PDB entry 4PCH | X-ray diffraction, 1.70 A resolution | chains D and E of the 5 polymer chains in the assembly

[Chain D (and E)]
Name: VP1
Organism: Polyomavirus HPyV7
Notes: chain E of this document is another copy of the same molecule, construct and numbering; everything in this record applies to it too
UniProtKB: D6QWK5 (D6QWK5_9POLY); residues 20-287 here correspond to UniProt positions 21-288 (UniProt number = residue number + 1)
Amino-acid sequence (273 residues; numbered 16 to 288; the number before each row is that of its first residue):
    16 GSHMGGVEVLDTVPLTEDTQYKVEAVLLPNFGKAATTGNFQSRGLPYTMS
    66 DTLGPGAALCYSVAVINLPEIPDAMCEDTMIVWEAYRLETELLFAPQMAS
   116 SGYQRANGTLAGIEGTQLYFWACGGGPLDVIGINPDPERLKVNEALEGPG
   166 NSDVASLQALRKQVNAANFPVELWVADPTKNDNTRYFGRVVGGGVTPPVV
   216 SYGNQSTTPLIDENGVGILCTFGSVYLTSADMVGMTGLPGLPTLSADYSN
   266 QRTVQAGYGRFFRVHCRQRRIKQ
Unresolved in the structure: 16-22, 48-53, 86-95, 287-288 (chain E: 16-22, 92-93, 288)
Differences from the reference sequence: expression tag (16-19, 288)
From the paper describing this entry:
  - specificity-determining residues: L253 (proposed by the authors, not directly observed)
  - specificity-determining residues: R154

[Chain D / chain E interface]
Contacting residue pairs (103; chain D residue first):
  E39(D) - T194(E)
  V41(D) - A170(E)
  V41(D) - T194(E)
  L43(D) - A170(E)
  L43(D) - S171(E)
  P44(D) - V169(E)  hydrophobic
  Q56(D) - D168(E)  hydrogen bond
  Q56(D) - V169(E)
  S57(D) - D168(E)  hydrogen bond (side chain-backbone)
  S57(D) - V169(E)
  R58(D) - P150(E)
  E106(D) - P193(E)
  E106(D) - Y201(E)  hydrogen bond
  L108(D) - I146(E)  hydrophobic
  L108(D) - A170(E)  hydrophobic
  L108(D) - P193(E)
  F109(D) - V190(E)
  A110(D) - V186(E)
  A110(D) - E187(E)
  A110(D) - V190(E)  hydrophobic
  P111(D) - T131(E)
  P111(D) - V186(E)
  P111(D) - E187(E)
  P111(D) - V205(E)  hydrophobic
  P111(D) - M247(E)  hydrophobic
  Q112(D) - T131(E)
  Q112(D) - P150(E)
  M113(D) - Y62(E)
  M113(D) - T131(E)
  M113(D) - E187(E)
  M113(D) - M247(E)  hydrophobic
  M113(D) - V269(E)  hydrophobic
  A114(D) - Y62(E)  hydrogen bond (backbone-side chain)
  A114(D) - S65(E)
  A114(D) - L155(E)  hydrophobic
  A114(D) - E187(E)
  S115(D) - P150(E)
  S115(D) - L155(E)
  Y118(D) - M64(E)  hydrophobic
  Y118(D) - A261(E)
  Y118(D) - S264(E)  hydrogen bond
  R120(D) - A261(E)
  A121(D) - L259(E)
  N122(D) - V210(E)
  N122(D) - L259(E)
  N122(D) - S260(E)
  G123(D) - L259(E)
  G123(D) - S260(E)
  G123(D) - A261(E)
  G123(D) - S264(E)
  G123(D) - R267(E)
  T124(D) - M64(E)
  T124(D) - G209(E)
  T124(D) - M250(E)
  T124(D) - R267(E)  hydrogen bond
  L125(D) - Y62(E)  hydrophobic
  L125(D) - M64(E)  hydrophobic
  L125(D) - G209(E)
  L125(D) - M250(E)  hydrophobic
  A126(D) - G208(E)
  A126(D) - G209(E)  hydrogen bond (backbone-backbone)
  I128(D) - G207(E)
  I128(D) - G208(E)  hydrogen bond (backbone-backbone)
  E129(D) - G208(E)
  P212(D) - G207(E)
  P212(D) - T211(E)
  P213(D) - V205(E)
  P213(D) - V206(E)
  P213(D) - G207(E)  hydrogen bond (backbone-backbone)
  V214(D) - R204(E)
  V214(D) - V205(E)
  V215(D) - R204(E)
  V215(D) - V205(E)  hydrogen bond (backbone-backbone)
  S216(D) - G203(E)
  S216(D) - R204(E)
  Y217(D) - L133(E)
  Y217(D) - F135(E)
  Y217(D) - F202(E)
  Y217(D) - G203(E)  hydrogen bond (backbone-backbone)
  G218(D) - Y201(E)
  N219(D) - N196(E)
  N219(D) - T199(E)  hydrogen bond (side chain-backbone)
  N219(D) - R200(E)
  N219(D) - Y201(E)  hydrogen bond (side chain-backbone)
  Q220(D) - W136(E)
  Q220(D) - R200(E)
  Q220(D) - P224(E)  hydrogen bond (side chain-backbone)
  Q220(D) - L225(E)
  L253(D) - R154(E)
  P254(D) - D66(E)
  P254(D) - D151(E)
  P254(D) - R154(E)
  G255(D) - M64(E)
  G255(D) - S65(E)
  G255(D) - D66(E)
  Y273(D) - I148(E)
  Y273(D) - P150(E)
  Y273(D) - D168(E)
  Y273(D) - V169(E)
  Y273(D) - A170(E)  hydrogen bond (backbone-backbone)
  Y273(D) - V190(E)  hydrophobic
  F276(D) - P193(E)
  R278(D) - P193(E)
Also at the interface, not in a pair above, chain D (43 interface residues in all): F55, G127
Also at the interface, not in a pair above, chain E (52 interface residues in all): T63, L68, Q119, Q132, A191

[Summary]
43 residues of chain D and 52 residues of chain E are in contact; the contacts include 15 hydrogen bonds.
Among the polar pairs are Q56(D)-D168(E), S57(D)-D168(E) and E106(D)-Y201(E). From the paper: specificity
determinants L253(D) and R154(D).
Both chains are VP1 (Polyomavirus HPyV7). Entry 4PCH (Structure of Human Polyomavirus 7 (HPyV7) VP1 pentamer)
was determined by X-ray diffraction together with 4PCG from the same study.
